PDB entry 6OPA | X-ray diffraction, 4.08 A resolution (low resolution: residue-level contacts below are approximate; hydrogen-bond / salt-bridge calls are withheld) | chains G and F of the 8 polymer chains in the assembly

[Chain G]
Molecule: Envelope glycoprotein gp160
Organism: Human immunodeficiency virus 1
Reference sequence: Q2N0S6 (Q2N0S6_9HIV1); the construct lacks a stretch of the UniProt sequence and is renumbered around it, so the offset changes along the chain: 31-134 = UniProt 30-133; 143-185 = UniProt 134-176; 189-309 = UniProt 188-308; 312-321 = UniProt 309-318; 2 more segments
Chain sequence (475 residues; numbered 31 to 507 plus 12 insertion-coded residues; 14 numbers in that range are skipped by the numbering (no residue carries them; nothing is unmodelled there); the number before each row is that of its first residue; a row labelled like 185A-185K holds insertion residues (185A, then the next letters in order)):
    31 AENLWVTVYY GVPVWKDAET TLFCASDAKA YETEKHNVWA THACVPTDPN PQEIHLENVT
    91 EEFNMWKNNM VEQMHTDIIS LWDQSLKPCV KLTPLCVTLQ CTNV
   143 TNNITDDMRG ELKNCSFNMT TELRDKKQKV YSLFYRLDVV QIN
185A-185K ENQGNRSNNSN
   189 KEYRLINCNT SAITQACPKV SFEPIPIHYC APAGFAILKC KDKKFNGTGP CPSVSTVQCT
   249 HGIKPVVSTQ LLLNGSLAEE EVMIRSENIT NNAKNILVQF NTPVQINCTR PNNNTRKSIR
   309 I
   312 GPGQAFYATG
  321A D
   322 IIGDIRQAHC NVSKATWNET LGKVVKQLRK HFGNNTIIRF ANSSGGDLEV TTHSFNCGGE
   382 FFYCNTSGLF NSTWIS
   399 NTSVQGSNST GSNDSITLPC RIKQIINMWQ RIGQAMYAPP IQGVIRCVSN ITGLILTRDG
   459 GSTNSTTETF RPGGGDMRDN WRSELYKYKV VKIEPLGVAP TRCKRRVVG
Not modelled in the structure: 31, 59-66, 143-152, 185A-185K, 354-358, 399-410, 507
Construct notes: conflict Asn332 (Thr330 in Q2N0S6), Cys501 (Ala498 in Q2N0S6)
Disulfide bonds: Cys54-Cys74, Cys119-Cys205, Cys126-Cys196, Cys131-Cys157, Cys218-Cys247, Cys228-Cys239, Cys296-Cys331, Cys378-Cys445, Cys385-Cys418
Covalently attached groups: glycan linked to Asn88, Asn197, Asn301, Asn332; N-acetylglucosamine (NAG) linked to Asn133, Asn156, Asn160, Asn234, Asn262, Asn276, Asn295, Asn363, Asn448
What the authors report for this chain:
  - post-translational modification sites: Asn197, Asn234, Asn276

[Chain F]
Molecule: Fab 35022 heavy chain
Organism: Homo sapiens
Notes: antibody fragment or engineered binder
Chain sequence (240 residues; numbered 1 to 222 plus 18 insertion-coded residues; the number before each row is that of its first residue; a row labelled like 72A-72H holds insertion residues (72A, then the next letters in order)):
     1 EGQLVQSGAE LKKPGASVKI SCKTSGYRFN FYHINWIRQT AGRGPEWMGW IS
   52A P
    53 YSGDKNLAPA FQDRVIMTTD
72A-72H TEVPVTSF
    73 TSTGAAYMEI
82A-82C RNL
    83 KFDDTGTYFC AKGLLRDG
100A-100F SSTWLP
   101 YLWGQGTLLT VSSASTKGPS VFPLAPSSKS TSGGTAALGC LVKDYFPEPV TVSWNSGALT
   161 SGVHTFPAVL QSSGLYSLSS VVTVPSSSLG TQTYICNVNH KPSNTKVDKR VEPKSCDKGL
   221 EV
Not modelled in the structure: 1, 114-222
Disulfide bonds: Cys22-Cys92

[How chain G and chain F interact]
Contacting residue pairs (12):
  Glu87(G) - Tyr53(F)
  Asn88(G) - Arg28(F)
  Asn88(G) - Phe31(F)
  Asn88(G) - Tyr53(F)
  Asn88(G) - Arg98(F)
  Thr90(G) - Arg28(F)
  Thr90(G) - Thr72F(F)
  Thr90(G) - Ser72G(F)
  Glu92(G) - Thr72F(F)
  Pro238(G) - Pro72D(F)
  Pro238(G) - Thr72F(F)
  Pro240(G) - Pro72D(F)
Other interface residues (no listed pair), chain F (9 interface residues in all): Glu72B, Val72E

[In short]
6 residues of chain G and 9 residues of chain F are in contact. N-acetylglucosamine is covalently linked to
Asn88(G), Asn133(G), Asn156(G), Asn160(G), Asn197(G) and Asn234(G) and 7 more. The paper reports modification
sites Asn197(G), Asn234(G) and Asn276(G).
Here chain G is Envelope glycoprotein gp160 (Human immunodeficiency virus 1) and chain F is Fab 35022 heavy
chain (Homo sapiens). Entry 6OPA (Crystal structure of bovine Fab NC-Cow1 in complex with HIV-1 BG505
SOSIP.664, and human Fabs 35022 ...) was determined by X-ray diffraction (same publication as 6PW6 and 6OO0).
